PDB entry 3KOY | X-ray diffraction, 2.80 A resolution | chains A and E

[Chain A]
Name: D-ornithine aminomutase E component
Organism: Clostridium sticklandii
UniProtKB: Q8VPJ5 (Q8VPJ5_CLOST); numbering as in UniProt; present here: 1-219, 223-743
Chain sequence (763 residues; each row starts with the number of its first residue; note: 3 numbers in that range are skipped by the numbering (no residue carries them; nothing is unmodelled there)):
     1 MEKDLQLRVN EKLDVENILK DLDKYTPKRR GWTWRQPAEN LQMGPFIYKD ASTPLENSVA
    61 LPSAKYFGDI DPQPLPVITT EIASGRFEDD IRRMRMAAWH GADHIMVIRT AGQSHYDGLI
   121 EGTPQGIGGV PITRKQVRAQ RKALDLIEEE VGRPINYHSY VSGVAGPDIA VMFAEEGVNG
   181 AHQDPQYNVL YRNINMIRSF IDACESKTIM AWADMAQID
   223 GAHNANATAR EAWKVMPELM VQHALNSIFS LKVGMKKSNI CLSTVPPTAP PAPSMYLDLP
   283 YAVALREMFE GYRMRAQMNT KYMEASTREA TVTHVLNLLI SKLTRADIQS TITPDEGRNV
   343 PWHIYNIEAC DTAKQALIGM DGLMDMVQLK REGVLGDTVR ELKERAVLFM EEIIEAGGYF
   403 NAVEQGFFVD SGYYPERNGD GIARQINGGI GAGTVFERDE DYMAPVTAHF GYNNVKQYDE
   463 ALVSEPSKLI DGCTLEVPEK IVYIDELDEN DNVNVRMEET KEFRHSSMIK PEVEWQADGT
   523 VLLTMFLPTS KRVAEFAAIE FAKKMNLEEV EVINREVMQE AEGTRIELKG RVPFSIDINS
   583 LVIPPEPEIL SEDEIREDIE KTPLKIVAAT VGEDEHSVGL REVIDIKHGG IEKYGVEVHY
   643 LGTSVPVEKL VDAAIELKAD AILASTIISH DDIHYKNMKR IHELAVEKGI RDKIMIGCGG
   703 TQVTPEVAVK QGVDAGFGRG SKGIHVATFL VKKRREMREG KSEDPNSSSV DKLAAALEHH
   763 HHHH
Disordered / not traced: 1-4, 507-508, 588-590, 741-766
Sequence notes: expression tag (744-766)
Bound ions: cobalamin Co: H618 (together with 5'-deoxyadenosine)
Residues lining bound ligands:
  - 5'-deoxyadenosine (5AD): E121, P124, L489, D490, D493
  - cobalamin (B12): E615, D616, E617, H618, S619, V620, G621, L622, E624, V625, L665, A666, S667, I669, I670, S671, H672, G699, C700, G701, G702, T703, F719, G720, R721, G722, S723, V728
  - Z97 ((E)-N~5~-({3-hydroxy-2-methyl-5-[(phosphonooxy)methyl]pyridin-4-yl}methylidene)-L-ornithine): E81, M106, I108, R109, T110, A111, G112, Q113, S114, Y160, S162, H182, Y187, R192, G223, H225, N226, R297, Q299, I334

[Chain E]
Name: D-ornithine aminomutase S component
Organism: Clostridium sticklandii
UniProtKB: Q8VPJ6 (Q8VPJ6_CLOST); residue numbers follow UniProt; this construct covers 1-121
Chain sequence (121 residues; each row starts with the number of its first residue):
     1 MKRADDFQQR RAHLANLSDE ELQTRFWEMA EKIVDPLLDL GKKNTTPSIE RSVLLRMGFS
    61 SLEAKAIVDK TMDRGLMGKG AGHIVYKIAK EKNISVREAG LALSEGKYWD DAIQIFKGGV
   121 K
Disordered / not traced: 1-4, 115-121

[Chain A / chain E interface]
Pairs across the interface (138; chain A residue first):
  D117(A) with R51(E), salt bridge
  G118(A) with R51(E)
  L119(A) with S61(E)
  E121(A) with S61(E), hydrogen bond
  V164(A) with S48(E)
  A165(A) with R51(E)
  P167(A) with S48(E); I49(E), hydrophobic; S52(E)
  D168(A) with S48(E); R51(E), salt bridge; S52(E)
  V171(A) with S52(E); L55(E), hydrophobic; R56(E)
  R198(A) with P47(E); S48(E), hydrogen bond
  F200(A) with L37(E), hydrophobic
  I201(A) with L40(E); G41(E); N44(E); I49(E)
  D202(A) with T46(E), hydrogen bond; S48(E), hydrogen bond; I49(E)
  C204(A) with G41(E)
  E205(A) with R56(E), salt bridge
  I209(A) with R56(E)
  M242(A) with F26(E)
  A246(A) with F26(E), hydrophobic; W27(E)
  L247(A) with I33(E), hydrophobic; V34(E)
  I250(A) with W27(E), hydrophobic; A30(E), hydrophobic; V34(E), hydrophobic
  F251(A) with L38(E)
  K254(A) with E31(E), salt bridge; D35(E), salt bridge; L38(E)
  V255(A) with L38(E), hydrophobic
  E289(A) with Q23(E)
  M290(A) with Q23(E); F26(E), hydrophobic; W27(E), hydrogen bond (backbone-side chain)
  F291(A) with F26(E), hydrophobic; W27(E), hydrophobic
  Y294(A) with W27(E), hydrophobic
  R382(A) with L14(E), hydrogen bond (side chain-backbone); L17(E), hydrogen bond (side chain-backbone); S18(E); D19(E), salt bridge; L22(E)
  E383(A) with F7(E)
  K385(A) with L22(E); Q23(E)
  E386(A) with R11(E), salt bridge; L14(E); L22(E)
  R387(A) with F7(E)
  A388(A) with F26(E), hydrophobic
  V389(A) with L14(E), hydrophobic; L22(E), hydrophobic; F26(E), hydrophobic
  L390(A) with F7(E), hydrophobic; R10(E); L14(E), hydrophobic
  M392(A) with F26(E), hydrophobic; M29(E); I33(E), hydrophobic
  E393(A) with H13(E), salt bridge; L14(E); R25(E), salt bridge; M29(E)
  E394(A) with R10(E), salt bridge
  I395(A) with I33(E), hydrophobic
  I396(A) with M29(E), hydrophobic; I33(E), hydrophobic
  Y401(A) with I33(E), hydrophobic
  F402(A) with L37(E), hydrophobic; L40(E), hydrophobic
  Y416(A) with R10(E), hydrogen bond
  P417(A) with F7(E), hydrophobic; R10(E)
  T436(A) with T46(E); P47(E)
  V437(A) with T45(E)
  F438(A) with N44(E); T45(E), hydrogen bond (backbone-backbone); M72(E), hydrophobic; M77(E), hydrophobic
  E439(A) with K43(E); N44(E); G78(E)
  R440(A) with G41(E); K42(E), hydrogen bond (side chain-backbone); K43(E), hydrogen bond (backbone-backbone); N44(E), hydrogen bond (side chain-backbone); G78(E)
  D441(A) with G78(E), hydrogen bond (backbone-backbone); K79(E), salt bridge
  D443(A) with K79(E), salt bridge; H83(E), hydrogen bond (backbone-side chain)
  Y444(A) with E50(E), hydrogen bond; G78(E); K79(E); G80(E)
  M445(A) with K79(E), hydrogen bond (backbone-backbone); H83(E)
  P447(A) with V53(E); M57(E), hydrophobic; G82(E)
  V448(A) with V53(E); R56(E); M57(E), hydrophobic
  T449(A) with R56(E), hydrogen bond (backbone-side chain)
  A450(A) with R56(E), hydrogen bond (backbone-side chain)
  H451(A) with I49(E)
  F452(A) with L38(E); G41(E); K42(E)
  G453(A) with G41(E); K42(E)
  Y454(A) with K42(E), hydrogen bond (backbone-backbone)
  Q459(A) with H83(E)
  Y460(A) with H83(E), hydrogen bond; Y86(E), hydrophobic; K87(E)
  L471(A) with Y86(E)
  I472(A) with V96(E), hydrophobic
  C475(A) with R56(E)
  T476(A) with L55(E); R56(E), hydrogen bond (backbone-backbone)
  K482(A) with M57(E); G58(E)
  V484(A) with G58(E); F59(E); S60(E)
Also at the interface, not in a pair above, chain A (75 interface residues in all): E175, S249, A446, L477, I486, L489
Also at the interface, not in a pair above, chain E (57 interface residues in all): D6, A15, K32, L62, R97

[Summary]
75 residues of chain A and 57 residues of chain E are in contact; the contacts include 21 hydrogen bonds and
12 salt bridges. Among the polar pairs are D117(A)-R51(E), D168(A)-R51(E) and E205(A)-R56(E). Chain A binds
cobalamin, compound Z97 and 5'-deoxyadenosine.
Chain A is D-ornithine aminomutase E component and chain E is D-ornithine aminomutase S component, both from
Clostridium sticklandii; the structure, Crystal Structure of ornithine 4,5 aminomutase in complex with
ornithine (Aerobic), was determined by X-ray diffraction, deposited together with 3KOW, 3KOX, 3KP0 and 3KP1.
